4KI7 - chains B and C of the 12 polymer chains in the assembly; structure by X-ray diffraction, 2.80 A resolution.

[Chain B (and C)]
Protein: 3-dehydroquinate dehydratase
Organism: Mycobacterium tuberculosis
Notes: EC 4.2.1.10; chain C of this document is another copy of the same molecule, construct and numbering; everything in this record applies to it too
UniProtKB: P0A4Z6 (AROQ_MYCTU); residues 0-146 here correspond to UniProt positions 1-147 (UniProt number = residue number + 1)
Amino-acid sequence (153 residues; row label = number of the first residue in the row; numbers below 1 keep their minus sign (Leu-6 is residue -6)):
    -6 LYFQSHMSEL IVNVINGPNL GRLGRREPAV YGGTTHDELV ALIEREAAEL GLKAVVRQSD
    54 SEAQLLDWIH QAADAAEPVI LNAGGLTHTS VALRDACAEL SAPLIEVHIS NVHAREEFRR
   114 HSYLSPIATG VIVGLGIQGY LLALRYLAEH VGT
Unresolved in the structure: -6 to 2, 144-146
Differences from the reference sequence: expression tag (-6 to -1)
Residues lining bound ligands: 3-hydroxy-5-(3-nitrophenoxy)benzoic acid (1R2): Pro11, Asn12, Leu13, Arg15, Leu16, Arg19, Tyr24, Asn75, Gly77, Gly78, His81, His101, Ile102, Ser103, Val105, Arg108, Arg112

[Interface between chain B and chain C]
Pairs across the interface - 29 pairs, chain B then chain C:
  Ala56(B) - Asp53(C)
  Ala56(B) - Ser54(C)
  Leu59(B) - Pro11(C)  hydrophobic
  Leu59(B) - Asp53(C)
  His63(B) - Asn12(C)  hydrogen bond
  His63(B) - Arg15(C)
  His63(B) - Asp53(C)  salt bridge
  Ala66(B) - Arg19(C)  hydrogen bond (backbone-side chain)
  Asp67(B) - Arg15(C)  salt bridge
  Asp67(B) - Arg18(C)  salt bridge
  Thr82(B) - Thr82(C)
  Val84(B) - Gly78(C)
  Val84(B) - Thr82(C)
  Val84(B) - Phe111(C)  hydrophobic
  Val84(B) - Arg112(C)
  Ala85(B) - Pro11(C)  hydrophobic
  Ala85(B) - Asn12(C)  hydrogen bond (backbone-side chain)
  Ala85(B) - Gly78(C)
  Arg87(B) - Glu109(C)  salt bridge
  Arg87(B) - Phe111(C)
  Arg87(B) - Arg112(C)
  Asp88(B) - Asn12(C)
  Asp88(B) - Arg112(C)  salt bridge
  Ala89(B) - Asn12(C)
  Glu92(B) - Arg15(C)  salt bridge
  Glu92(B) - Arg19(C)  salt bridge
  Glu92(B) - Glu20(C)
  Ser94(B) - Arg19(C)
  Tyr116(B) - Phe111(C)  hydrophobic
Interface residues without a listed pair, chain B (15 interface residues in all): Glu55
Interface residues without a listed pair, chain C (15 interface residues in all): Leu79, His81

[In short]
The chain B/chain C interface involves 15 residues from each chain, with 3 hydrogen bonds and 7 salt bridges.
Polar contacts include His63(B)-Asp53(C), Asp67(B)-Arg15(C) and Asp67(B)-Arg18(C). Chain B binds
3-hydroxy-5-(3-nitrophenoxy)benzoic acid.
Both chains are 3-dehydroquinate dehydratase (Mycobacterium tuberculosis). Entry 4KI7 (Design and structural
analysis of aromatic inhibitors of type II dehydroquinase from Mycobacterium tuberculosis - compound ...) was
determined by X-ray diffraction together with 4KIJ, 4KIU and 4KIW from the same study.
